PDB entry 1ODI | X-ray diffraction, 2.40 A resolution | chains C and D of the 6 polymer chains in the assembly

Chain C (and D):
Protein: Purine nucleoside phosphorylase
From: Thermus thermophilus
Notes: EC 2.4.2.28; chain D of this document is another copy of the same molecule, construct and numbering; everything in this record applies to it too
Sequence (235 residues; numbered 1 to 235; the number before each row is that of its first residue):
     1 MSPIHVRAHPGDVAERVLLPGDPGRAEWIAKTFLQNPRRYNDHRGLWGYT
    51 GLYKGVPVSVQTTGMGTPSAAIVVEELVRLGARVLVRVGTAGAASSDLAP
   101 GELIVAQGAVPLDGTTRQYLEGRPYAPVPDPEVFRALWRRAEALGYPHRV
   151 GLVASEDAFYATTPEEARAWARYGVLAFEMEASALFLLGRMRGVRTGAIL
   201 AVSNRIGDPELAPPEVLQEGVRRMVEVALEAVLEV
Disordered / not traced: 1
Ligand contacts: adenosine (ADN): Met65, Gly66, Arg87, Thr90, Ala91, Gly92, Glu156, Phe159, Phe178, Glu179, Met180, Glu181, Ser203, Asn204, Ile206

How chain C and chain D interact:
Pairs across the interface (61):
  Ile4(C) with Pro209(D)
  His5(C) with Met65(D); Phe159(D); Tyr160(D)
  Arg7(C) with Leu211(D)
  Gly21(C) with Arg44(D)
  Asp22(C) with His43(D), salt bridge; Arg44(D)
  Pro23(C) with Arg44(D); Gly45(D)
  His43(C) with Asp22(D), salt bridge
  Arg44(C) with Gly21(D); Asp22(D); Pro23(D); Met65(D)
  Gly45(C) with Pro23(D)
  Leu46(C) with Met65(D), hydrophobic
  Met65(C) with His5(D); Arg44(D); Ser69(D); Ile72(D), hydrophobic
  Gly66(C) with Pro68(D)
  Pro68(C) with Gly66(D); Pro68(D); Asp157(D); Met180(D), hydrophobic
  Ser69(C) with Met65(D)
  Ile72(C) with Met65(D), hydrophobic; Phe159(D), hydrophobic
  Glu75(C) with Tyr160(D)
  Glu76(C) with Tyr160(D), hydrogen bond
  Arg79(C) with Tyr160(D)
  Gly114(C) with Gly114(D); Asp157(D)
  Thr115(C) with Asp157(D), hydrogen bond (backbone-side chain)
  Arg117(C) with Arg117(D)
  Gln118(C) with Glu156(D), hydrogen bond; Asp157(D), hydrogen bond (side chain-backbone); Ala158(D), hydrogen bond (side chain-backbone); Ala161(D); Thr162(D), hydrogen bond
  Tyr119(C) with Ala158(D), hydrophobic; Tyr160(D)
  Glu156(C) with Gln118(D), hydrogen bond
  Asp157(C) with Pro68(D); Gly114(D), hydrogen bond (side chain-backbone); Thr115(D), hydrogen bond (side chain-backbone); Gln118(D), hydrogen bond (backbone-side chain); Asp157(D)
  Ala158(C) with Gln118(D), hydrogen bond (backbone-side chain); Tyr119(D), hydrophobic
  Phe159(C) with His5(D); Ile72(D), hydrophobic
  Tyr160(C) with Glu75(D); Glu76(D), hydrogen bond; Tyr119(D)
  Ala161(C) with Gln118(D)
  Thr162(C) with Gln118(D), hydrogen bond
  Met180(C) with Pro68(D), hydrophobic; Ile72(D), hydrophobic
  Pro209(C) with Ile4(D)
Other interface residues (no listed pair), chain C (38 interface residues in all): Arg25, Leu112, Glu166, Asp208, Glu210, Leu211
Other interface residues (no listed pair), chain D (37 interface residues in all): Arg7, Arg25, Leu46, Thr90, Leu112, Glu121, Asp208

Summary:
The interface between chain C and chain D involves 38 residues on one side and 37 on the other, with 13
hydrogen bonds and 2 salt bridges. Polar contacts include Asp22(C)-His43(D), Glu76(C)-Tyr160(D) and
Thr115(C)-Asp157(D). Bound to chain C: adenosine.
Chain C and chain D are both Purine nucleoside phosphorylase (Thermus thermophilus); the structure, Purine
nucleoside phosphorylase from Thermus Thermophilus, was determined by X-ray diffraction (same publication as
1ODJ, 1ODK and 1ODL).
